6HZ9 - chains M and N of the 14 polymer chains in the assembly; structure by electron microscopy, 4.80 A resolution (low resolution: residue-level contacts below are approximate; hydrogen-bond / salt-bridge calls are withheld).

# Chain M (and N)
Name: Protein McrC
From: Escherichia coli (strain K12)
Notes: chain N of this document is another copy of the same molecule, construct and numbering; everything in this record applies to it too
Reference sequence: P15006 (MCRC_ECOLI); residue numbers follow UniProt; this construct covers 1-348
Chain sequence (348 residues; numbered 1 to 348; the number before each row is that of its first residue):
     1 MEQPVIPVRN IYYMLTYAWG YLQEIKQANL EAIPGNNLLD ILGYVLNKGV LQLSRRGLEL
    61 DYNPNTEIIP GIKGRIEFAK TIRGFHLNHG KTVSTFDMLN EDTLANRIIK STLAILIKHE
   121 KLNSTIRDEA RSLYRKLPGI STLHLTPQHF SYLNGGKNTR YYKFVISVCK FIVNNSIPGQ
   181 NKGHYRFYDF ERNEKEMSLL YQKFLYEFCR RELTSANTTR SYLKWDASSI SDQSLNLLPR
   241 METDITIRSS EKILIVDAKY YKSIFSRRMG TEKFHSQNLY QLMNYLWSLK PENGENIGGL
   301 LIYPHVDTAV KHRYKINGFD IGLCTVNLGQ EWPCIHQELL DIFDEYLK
Not modelled in the structure: 1-2, 22-27, 268-271
What the authors report for this chain:
  - catalytic residues: Asp-244, Asp-257, Lys-259 (proposed by the authors, not directly observed)

# Chain M / chain N interface
Residue-residue contacts (33; chain M residue first):
  Asp-226(M) / Ile-316(N)
  Asp-226(M) / Asn-317(N)
  Ala-227(M) / Lys-315(N)
  Ala-227(M) / Ile-316(N)
  Ser-228(M) / Lys-315(N)
  Ser-229(M) / Tyr-314(N)
  Ser-231(M) / His-312(N)
  Asn-236(M) / Glu-272(N)
  Leu-237(M) / Phe-274(N)
  Leu-237(M) / His-312(N)
  Leu-237(M) / Tyr-314(N)
  Pro-239(M) / Tyr-280(N)
  Arg-240(M) / Tyr-280(N)
  Phe-274(M) / Leu-237(N)
  Tyr-280(M) / Pro-239(N)
  Tyr-280(M) / Arg-240(N)
  Tyr-280(M) / Tyr-280(N)
  Tyr-280(M) / Gln-281(N)
  Tyr-280(M) / Asn-284(N)
  Gln-281(M) / Tyr-280(N)
  Met-283(M) / Asn-284(N)
  Asn-284(M) / Tyr-280(N)
  Asn-284(M) / Met-283(N)
  Trp-287(M) / Trp-287(N)
  His-312(M) / Ser-231(N)
  His-312(M) / Leu-237(N)
  Tyr-314(M) / Ser-229(N)
  Tyr-314(M) / Leu-237(N)
  Lys-315(M) / Ala-227(N)
  Lys-315(M) / Ser-228(N)
  Ile-316(M) / Asp-226(N)
  Ile-316(M) / Ala-227(N)
  Asn-317(M) / Asp-226(N)
Also at the interface, not in a pair above, chain M (28 interface residues in all): Trp-225, Asp-232, Glu-272, Ser-276, Gln-277, Leu-279, Tyr-285, Arg-313
Also at the interface, not in a pair above, chain N (28 interface residues in all): Trp-225, Asn-236, Ser-276, Gln-277, Leu-279, Tyr-285, Arg-313, Leu-323

# Summary
Chain M and chain N each contribute 28 residues to their interface. The paper reports catalytic residues
Asp-244(M), Asp-257(M) and Lys-259(M).
Chain M and chain N are both Protein McrC (Escherichia coli (strain K12)); the structure, Structure of McrBC
without DNA binding domains (Class 5), was determined by electron microscopy, deposited together with 6HZ4,
6HZ5, 6HZ6, 6HZ7 and 6HZ8.
